6CV3 - chains A and C of the 3 polymer chains in the assembly; structure by electron microscopy, 3.56 A resolution.

== Chain A ==
Name: viral protein 1
From: Enterovirus D68
UniProtKB: A0A0X7Z9B1 (A0A0X7Z9B1_9ENTO); residues 1-297 here correspond to UniProt positions 565-861 (UniProt number = residue number + 564)
Amino-acid sequence (297 residues; row label = number of the first residue in the row):
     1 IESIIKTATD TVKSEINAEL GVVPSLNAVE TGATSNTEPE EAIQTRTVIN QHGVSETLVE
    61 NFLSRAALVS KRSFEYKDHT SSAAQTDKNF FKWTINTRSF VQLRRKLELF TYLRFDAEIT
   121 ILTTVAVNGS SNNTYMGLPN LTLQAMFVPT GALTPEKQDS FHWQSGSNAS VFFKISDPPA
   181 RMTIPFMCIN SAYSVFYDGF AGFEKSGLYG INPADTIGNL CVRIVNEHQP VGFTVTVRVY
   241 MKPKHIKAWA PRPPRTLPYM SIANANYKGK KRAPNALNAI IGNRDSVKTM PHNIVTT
Not modelled in the structure: 1-52, 79-86, 130-134, 290-297

== Chain C ==
Name: viral protein 2
From: Enterovirus D68
UniProtKB: A0A097ZN88 (A0A097ZN88_9ENTO); numbering as in UniProt (aligned over 1-248)
Amino-acid sequence (248 residues; each row starts with the number of its first residue):
     1 SPSAEACGYS DRVLQLKLGN SAIVTQEAAN YCCAYGEWPN YLPDHEAVAI DKPTQPETAT
    61 DRFYTLKSVK WEAGSTGWWW KLPDALNNIG MFGQNVQHHY LYRSGFLIHV QCNATRFHQG
   121 ALLVVAIPEH QRGAHNTNTS PGFDDIMKGE EGGTFNHPYV LDDGTSLACA TIFPHQWINL
   181 RTNNSATIVL PWMNAAPMDF PLRHNQWTLA IIPVVPLGTR TMSSMVPITV SIAPMCCEFN
   241 GLRHAITQ
Not modelled in the structure: 1-16, 28-31, 43-52, 223, 243-248
Sequence notes: conflict Arg116 (Lys in A0A097ZN88)

== Chain A / chain C interface ==
Pairs across the interface (81):
  Thr111(A) - Glu129(C)
  Tyr112(A) - Glu129(C)  hydrogen bond
  Tyr112(A) - Met193(C)  hydrogen bond (side chain-backbone)
  Asn190(A) - Ala195(C)
  Asn190(A) - Ala196(C)
  Ser191(A) - Ala195(C)  hydrogen bond (backbone-backbone)
  Ala192(A) - Ala195(C)
  Phe196(A) - Glu129(C)
  Phe196(A) - Gln131(C)
  Tyr197(A) - Glu129(C)
  Tyr197(A) - Gln131(C)
  Tyr197(A) - His204(C)
  Asp198(A) - Lys81(C)  salt bridge
  Asp198(A) - Glu129(C)  hydrogen bond (backbone-side chain)
  Asp198(A) - His130(C)  hydrogen bond (side chain-backbone)
  Asp198(A) - Ile146(C)
  Asp198(A) - His204(C)
  Asp198(A) - Asn205(C)
  Asp198(A) - Thr208(C)  hydrogen bond
  Gly199(A) - Arg203(C)
  Gly199(A) - His204(C)
  Phe200(A) - Gly142(C)
  Phe200(A) - Phe143(C)  hydrophobic
  Phe200(A) - Met147(C)  hydrophobic
  Phe200(A) - Arg203(C)  hydrogen bond (backbone-backbone)
  Phe203(A) - Arg203(C)  hydrogen bond (backbone-side chain)
  Glu204(A) - Arg203(C)
  Lys205(A) - Phe143(C)
  Tyr209(A) - His130(C)  hydrogen bond (side chain-backbone)
  Tyr209(A) - Gln131(C)
  Tyr209(A) - Arg132(C)  hydrogen bond (side chain-backbone)
  Tyr209(A) - Pro141(C)
  Tyr209(A) - Ile146(C)
  Gly210(A) - Gln131(C)
  Ala250(A) - Tyr35(C)
  Ala250(A) - Met193(C)  hydrophobic
  Pro251(A) - Ile172(C)  hydrophobic
  Pro251(A) - Phe173(C)
  Arg252(A) - Pro128(C)  hydrogen bond (side chain-backbone)
  Arg252(A) - Glu129(C)  hydrogen bond (side chain-backbone)
  Arg252(A) - Asp163(C)  salt bridge
  Arg252(A) - Ile172(C)
  Pro253(A) - Thr165(C)
  Pro253(A) - Ser166(C)
  Pro253(A) - Cys169(C)
  Pro253(A) - Ala170(C)  hydrophobic
  Pro253(A) - Ile172(C)
  Pro253(A) - Phe173(C)
  Pro254(A) - Thr165(C)
  Pro254(A) - Cys169(C)
  Arg255(A) - Asp163(C)  hydrogen bond (side chain-backbone)
  Arg255(A) - Gly164(C)
  Arg255(A) - Thr165(C)
  Thr256(A) - Gly164(C)  hydrogen bond (backbone-backbone)
  Thr256(A) - Thr165(C)  hydrogen bond (side chain-backbone)
  Leu257(A) - Val160(C)  hydrophobic
  Leu257(A) - Gly164(C)  hydrogen bond (backbone-backbone)
  Met260(A) - Asn138(C)
  Ala263(A) - Gln131(C)
  Asn264(A) - Gln131(C)
  Asn264(A) - Ser140(C)  hydrogen bond
  Ala265(A) - Gln131(C)
  Ala265(A) - Gly133(C)
  Ala265(A) - Asp163(C)
  Asn266(A) - Gly133(C)
  Asn266(A) - Ala134(C)  hydrogen bond (side chain-backbone)
  Asn266(A) - Thr137(C)  hydrogen bond (side chain-backbone)
  Asn266(A) - Asn138(C)
  Tyr267(A) - Gly133(C)
  Tyr267(A) - Ala134(C)
  Tyr267(A) - His135(C)  hydrogen bond (backbone-side chain)
  Tyr267(A) - Asn136(C)  hydrogen bond (backbone-backbone)
  Tyr267(A) - His157(C)  hydrogen bond
  Tyr267(A) - Asp162(C)  hydrogen bond
  Tyr267(A) - Gly164(C)
  Lys268(A) - His135(C)
  Lys268(A) - Asn136(C)  hydrogen bond
  Leu277(A) - His135(C)
  Leu277(A) - His157(C)
  Leu277(A) - Tyr159(C)
  Ile280(A) - Tyr159(C)  hydrophobic
Other interface residues (no listed pair), chain A (38 interface residues in all): Arg98, Ser194, Val195, Gly202, Asn278, Ala279
Other interface residues (no listed pair), chain C (44 interface residues in all): Ile127, Thr139, Asn194, Phe200, Gln206, Trp207

== Summary ==
38 residues of chain A and 44 residues of chain C are in contact; the contacts include 24 hydrogen bonds and 2
salt bridges. Polar pairs include Asp198(A)-Lys81(C), Arg252(A)-Asp163(C) and Tyr112(A)-Glu129(C).
Chain A is viral protein 1 and chain C is viral protein 2, both from Enterovirus D68; the structure, CryoEM
structure of human enterovirus D68 emptied particle, was determined by electron microscopy together with 6CV1,
6CV2, 6CV4, 6CV5 and 6CVB from the same study.
